2XU7 - chains A and D; structure by X-ray diffraction, 1.90 A resolution.

== Chain A ==
Name: Histone-binding protein RBBP4
From: Homo sapiens
UniProt: Q09028 (RBBP4_HUMAN); numbering as in UniProt (aligned over 1-425)
Chain sequence (425 residues; row label = number of the first residue in the row):
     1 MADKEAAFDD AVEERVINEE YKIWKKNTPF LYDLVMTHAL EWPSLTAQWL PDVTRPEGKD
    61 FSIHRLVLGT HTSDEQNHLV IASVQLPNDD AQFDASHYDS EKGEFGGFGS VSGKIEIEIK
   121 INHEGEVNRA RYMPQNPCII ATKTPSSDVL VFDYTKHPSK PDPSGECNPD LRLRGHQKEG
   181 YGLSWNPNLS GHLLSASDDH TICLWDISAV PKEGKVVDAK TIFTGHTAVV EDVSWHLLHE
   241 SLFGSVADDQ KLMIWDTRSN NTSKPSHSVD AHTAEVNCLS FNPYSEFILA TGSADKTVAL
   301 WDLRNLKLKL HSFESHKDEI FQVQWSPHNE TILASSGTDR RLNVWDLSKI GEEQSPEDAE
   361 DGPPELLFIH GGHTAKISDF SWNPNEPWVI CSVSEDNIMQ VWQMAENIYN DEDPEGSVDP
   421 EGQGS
Not modelled in the structure: 1-15, 55-60, 89-113, 356-359, 411-425
Swiss-Prot annotation at these positions:
  - modified residue: A2 (N-acetylalanine), K4 (N6-acetyllysine), S110 (Phosphoserine), K160 (N6-acetyllysine), S355 (Phosphoserine)
  - cross-link (Glycyl lysine isopeptide (Lys-Gly)): K4 (interchain with G-Cter in SUMO2), K160 (interchain with G-Cter in SUMO2)
  - mutagenesis: V35 (V35A: Loss of interaction with ARMC12), P43 (P43A: Loss of interaction with ZNF827 and loss of localization to telomeres; when associated with A-73), S73 (S73A: Loss of interaction with ZNF827 and loss of localization to telomeres; when associated with A-43), E126 to N128 (Loss of interaction with ZNF827), E126 (E126A: Loss of interaction with ZNF827 and loss of localization to telomeres; when associated with A-128 and A-179), N128 (N128A: Loss of interaction with ZNF827 and loss of localization to telomeres; when associated with A-126 and A-179), E179 (E179A: Loss of interaction with ZNF827 and loss of localization to telomeres; when associated with A-126 and A-128), Y181 (Y181A: Loss of interaction with ZNF827 and loss of localization to telomeres), E231 (E231A: Decreased interaction with ZNF827; when associated with A-277), N277 (N277A: Decreased interaction with ZNF827; when associated with A-231), E395 (E395A: Decreased interaction with ZNF827)
Reported in the primary citation:
  - mutagenesis - E126A/E179A, E231A/D248A/N277A/E319A: unchanged binding to histone H4

== Chain D ==
Name: Zinc finger protein ZFPM1
Notes: fragment: rbap48-binding fragment, residues 1-15
UniProt: Q8IX07 (FOG1_HUMAN); residues 1-15 here = UniProt positions 1-15
Chain sequence (15 residues; each row starts with the number of its first residue):
     1 MSRRKQSNPR QIKRS
Not modelled in the structure: 14-15

== Interface between chain A and chain D ==
Contacting residue pairs - 36 pairs, chain A then chain D:
  A39(A) with I12(D), hydrophobic
  L40(A) with I12(D)
  E41(A) with R10(D); Q11(D), hydrogen bond; I12(D), hydrogen bond (backbone-backbone)
  W42(A) with P9(D); R10(D); Q11(D)
  P43(A) with Q6(D); P9(D), hydrophobic; R10(D)
  L45(A) with K5(D)
  H71(A) with K5(D); Q6(D); P9(D)
  T72(A) with P9(D)
  S73(A) with P9(D)
  E126(A) with K5(D), salt bridge
  N128(A) with K5(D), hydrogen bond
  R129(A) with R4(D)
  E179(A) with S2(D); K5(D), salt bridge
  Y181(A) with S2(D), hydrogen bond; R4(D); K5(D)
  E231(A) with R3(D), salt bridge; R4(D), salt bridge
  N277(A) with R3(D), hydrogen bond; R4(D), hydrogen bond (backbone-side chain)
  E319(A) with R3(D), salt bridge
  F321(A) with R3(D); R4(D)
  K376(A) with R4(D), hydrogen bond (side chain-backbone)
  E395(A) with Q6(D), hydrogen bond (backbone-side chain)
  N397(A) with R10(D), hydrogen bond (side chain-backbone); I12(D)
Interface residues without a listed pair, chain A (26 interface residues in all): P145, D198, D248, E275, D396
Interface features reported in the paper:
  - residue pairs: E41(A)-Q11(D) (hydrogen bond), E41(A)-I12(D), E179(A)-K5(D), Y181(A)-S2(D) (hydrogen bond), E231(A)-R4(D) (salt bridge), N277(A)-R4(D), E395(A)-Q6(D) (hydrogen bond), N397(A)-R10(D) (backbone contact)

== Overview ==
26 residues of chain A and 9 residues of chain D are in contact; the contacts include 9 hydrogen bonds and 5
salt bridges. Polar contacts include E126(A)-K5(D), E179(A)-K5(D) and E231(A)-R3(D). The authors report
hydrogen bonds between E41(A) and Q11(D), Y181(A) and S2(D) and E395(A) and Q6(D); contacts between E41(A) and
I12(D), E179(A) and K5(D) and N277(A) and R4(D); a salt bridge between E231(A) and R4(D). From the paper:
E126A/E179A and E231A/D248A/N277A/E319A of chain A leave binding to histone H4 unchanged.
Chain A is Histone-binding protein RBBP4 (Homo sapiens) and chain D is Zinc finger protein ZFPM1; the
structure, Structural basis for RbAp48 binding to FOG-1, was determined by X-ray diffraction.
